PDB entry 1ZPL | X-ray diffraction, 1.70 A resolution | chain A

# Chain A
Protein: F17a-G
From: Escherichia coli
Notes: fragment: lectin domain (residues 23-199)
Reference sequence: Q99003 (Q99003_ECOLI); residues 1-177 here correspond to UniProt positions 23-199 (UniProt number = residue number + 22)
Sequence (177 residues; numbered 1 to 177; the number before each row is that of its first residue):
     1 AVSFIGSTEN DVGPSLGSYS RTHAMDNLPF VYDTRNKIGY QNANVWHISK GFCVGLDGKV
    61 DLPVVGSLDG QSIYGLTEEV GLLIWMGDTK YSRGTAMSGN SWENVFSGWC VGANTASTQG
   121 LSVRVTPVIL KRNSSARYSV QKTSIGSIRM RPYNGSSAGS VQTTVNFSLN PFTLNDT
Not modelled in the structure: 22-26, 33, 134-135, 177
Cystine bridges: Cys-53/Cys-110
Small-molecule neighbours: beta-methyl-N-acetyl-D-glucosamine (MAG; methyl 2-acetamido-2-deoxy-beta-D-glucopyranoside): Ala-43, Asn-44, Asp-88, Thr-89, Phe-106, Trp-109, Ser-117, Thr-118, Gln-119, Gly-120
Curated features (UniProtKB/Swiss-Prot):
  - binding site (a carbohydrate): Ala-43, Asn-44, Asp-88, Thr-89, Ser-117 to Gly-120

# Overview
Ligands of chain A: beta-methyl-N-acetyl-D-glucosamine. Curated annotation (UniProt) lists 8
carbohydrate-binding residues.
Chain A is F17a-G (Escherichia coli); the structure, E. coli F17a-G lectin domain complex with
GlcNAc(beta1-O)Me, was determined by X-ray diffraction together with 2BS7, 2BSB, 2BSC, 1ZK5 and 2BS8 from the
same study.
